PDB entry 2HW3 | X-ray diffraction, 1.98 A resolution | chains C and A of the 3 polymer chains in the assembly

== Chain C ==
Molecule: 16-nt DNA strand
Sequence (16 nucleotides; each row starts with the number of its first residue):
     2 GTACXAGCTGATCGCA
Not modelled in the structure: 2-4
Modified / non-standard residues: 6OG (6-O-methyl guanosine-5'-monophosphate) at position 6

== Chain A ==
Name: DNA Polymerase I
From: Geobacillus stearothermophilus
Notes: EC 2.7.7.7; fragment: residues 299-876 (analogous to E Coli Klenow Fragment)
UniProt: Q5KWC1 (Q5KWC1_GEOKA); residues 298-876 here correspond to UniProt positions 300-878 (UniProt number = residue number + 2)
Amino-acid sequence (580 residues; row label = number of the first residue in the row):
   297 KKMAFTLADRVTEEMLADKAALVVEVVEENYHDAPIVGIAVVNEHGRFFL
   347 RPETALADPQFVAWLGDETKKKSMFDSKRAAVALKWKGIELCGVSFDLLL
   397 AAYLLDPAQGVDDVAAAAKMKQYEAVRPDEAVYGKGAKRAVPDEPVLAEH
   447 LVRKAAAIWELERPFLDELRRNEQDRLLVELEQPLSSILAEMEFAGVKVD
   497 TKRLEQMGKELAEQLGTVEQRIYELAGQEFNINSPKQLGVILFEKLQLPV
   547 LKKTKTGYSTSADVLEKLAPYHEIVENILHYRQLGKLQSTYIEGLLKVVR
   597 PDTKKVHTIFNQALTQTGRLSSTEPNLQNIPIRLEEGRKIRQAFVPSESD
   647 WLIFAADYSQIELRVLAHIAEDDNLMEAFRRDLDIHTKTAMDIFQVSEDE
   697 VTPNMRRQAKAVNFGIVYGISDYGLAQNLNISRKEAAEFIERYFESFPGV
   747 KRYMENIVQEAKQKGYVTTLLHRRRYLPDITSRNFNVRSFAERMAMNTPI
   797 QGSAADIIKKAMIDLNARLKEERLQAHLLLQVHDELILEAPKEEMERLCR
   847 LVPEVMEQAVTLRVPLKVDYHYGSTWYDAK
Ion coordination: Mg2+: Asp653, Tyr654, Asp830

== Chain C / chain A interface ==
Pairs across the interface - 47 pairs, chain C then chain A:
  DC5(C) - Ala707(A)  base contact
  DC5(C) - Gly711(A)  base contact
  DC5(C) - Tyr714(A)  sugar contact
  DC5(C) - Gly715(A)  sugar contact
  DC5(C) - Ile716(A)  base contact
  DC5(C) - Ser717(A)  hydrogen bond to the sugar
  DC5(C) - Gly720(A)  sugar contact
  DC5(C) - Leu721(A)  base contact
  DC5(C) - Asn724(A)  base contact
  DC5(C) - Arg789(A)  hydrogen bond to the phosphate
  6OG_6(C) - Arg615(A)  base contact
  6OG_6(C) - Tyr714(A)  sugar contact
  6OG_6(C) - Phe786(A)  phosphate contact
  6OG_6(C) - Arg789(A)  salt bridge to the phosphate
  6OG_6(C) - Met790(A)  phosphate contact
  6OG_6(C) - Asn793(A)  sugar contact
  6OG_6(C) - Gln797(A)  base contact
  DA7(C) - Thr611(A)  phosphate contact
  DA7(C) - Thr613(A)  sugar contact
  DA7(C) - Arg615(A)  base contact
  DA7(C) - Arg771(A)  salt bridge to the phosphate
  DA7(C) - Phe786(A)  phosphate contact
  DA7(C) - Met790(A)  phosphate contact
  DA7(C) - Gln797(A)  hydrogen bond to the sugar
  DG8(C) - Leu610(A)  sugar contact
  DG8(C) - Thr611(A)  phosphate contact
  DG8(C) - Gln612(A)  hydrogen bond to the phosphate
  DG8(C) - Ser617(A)  phosphate contact
  DG8(C) - Asn625(A)  base contact
  DC9(C) - Leu610(A)  phosphate contact
  DC9(C) - Ser617(A)  hydrogen bond to the phosphate
  DC9(C) - Ser618(A)  sugar contact
  DC9(C) - Thr619(A)  phosphate contact
  DC9(C) - Asn622(A)  hydrogen bond to the sugar
  DT10(C) - Thr619(A)  phosphate contact
  DT10(C) - Glu620(A)  hydrogen bond to the phosphate
  DG11(C) - Ser585(A)  phosphate contact
  DG11(C) - Thr586(A)  sugar contact
  DG11(C) - Gly590(A)  phosphate contact
  DA12(C) - Asn529(A)  phosphate contact
  DA12(C) - Ser585(A)  hydrogen bond to the phosphate
  DT13(C) - Asn527(A)  hydrogen bond to the phosphate
  DT13(C) - Asn529(A)  sugar contact
  DT13(C) - Ser530(A)  hydrogen bond to the phosphate
  DC14(C) - Ser530(A)  hydrogen bond to the phosphate
  DC14(C) - Gln533(A)  hydrogen bond to the phosphate
  DG15(C) - Lys532(A)  phosphate contact
Interface residues without a listed pair, chain A (36 interface residues in all): Lys582, Glu589

== Summary ==
The interface between chain C and chain A involves 11 residues on one side and 36 on the other, with 12
hydrogen bonds and 2 salt bridges. Polar contacts include DC5(C)-Ser717(A), DA7(C)-Gln797(A) and
DC9(C)-Asn622(A). Asp653(A), Tyr654(A) and Asp830(A) coordinate Mg2+.
Chain C is a 16-nt DNA strand and chain A is DNA Polymerase I (Geobacillus stearothermophilus); the structure,
T:O6-methyl-guanine pair in the polymerase postinsertion site (-1 basepair position), was determined by X-ray
diffraction (same publication as 2HHQ, 2HHS, 2HHT, 2HHU, 2HHV, 2HHW and 3 further entries).
